8E3Z - chains P and R of the 6 polymer chains in the assembly; structure by electron microscopy, 2.70 A resolution.

[Chain P]
Protein: Vasoactive intestinal peptide
UniProt: P01282 (VIP_HUMAN); residues 1-28 here correspond to UniProt positions 125-152 (UniProt number = residue number + 124)
Chain sequence (28 residues; each row starts with the number of its first residue):
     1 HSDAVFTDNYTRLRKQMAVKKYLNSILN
UniProt features mapped onto this chain:
  - modified residue: N28 (Asparagine amide)
Reported in the primary citation:
  - mutagenesis - A4G: unchanged signaling with Vasoactive intestinal polypeptide receptor 1 (chain R)
  - mutagenesis - A4G (3-fold): increased signaling
  - mutagenesis - A4G: unchanged signaling in response to VPAC1R

[Chain R]
Protein: Vasoactive intestinal polypeptide receptor 1
Source organism: Homo sapiens
UniProt: P32241 (VIPR1_HUMAN); residues 28-457 here = UniProt positions 28-457
Chain sequence (462 residues; each row starts with the number of its first residue):
    15 DYKDDDDLEVLFQGPAARLQEECDYVQMIEVQHKQCLEEAQLENETIGCS
    65 KMWDNLTCWPATPRGQVVVLACPLIFKLFSSIQGRNVSRSCTDEGWTHLE
   115 PGPYPIACGLDDKAASLDEQQTMFYGSVKTGYTIGYGLSLATLLVATAIL
   165 SLFRKLHCTRNYIHMHLFISFILRAAAVFIKDLALFDSGESDQCSEGSVG
   215 CKAAMVFFQYCVMANFFWLLVEGLYLYTLLAVSFFSERKYFWGYILIGWG
   265 VPSTFTMVWTIARIHFEDYGCWDTINSSLWWIIKGPILTSILVNFILFIC
   315 IIRILLQKLRPPDIRKSDSSPYSRLARSTLLLIPLFGVHYIMFAFFPDNF
   365 KPEVKMVFELVVGSFQGFVVAILYCFLNGEVQAELRRKWRRWHLQGVLGW
   415 NPKYRHPSGGSNGATCSTQVSMLTRVSPGARRSSSFQAEVSLVPAGLEVL
   465 FQGPHHHHHHHH
Unresolved in the structure: 15-35, 408-476
Sequence notes: expression tag (15-27, 458-476); conflict P29 (Gln in P32241)
UniProt features mapped onto this chain:
  - glycosylation (N-linked (GlcNAc...) asparagine): N58, N69, N100, N290
  - mutagenesis: Y139 (Y139A: Decreased ADCYAP1/PACAP27 potency for VIPR1)
Cystine bridges: C37-C208, C50-C72, C63-C105, C86-C122, C215-C285
Reported in the primary citation:
  - mutagenesis - C208A: decreased signaling with Vasoactive intestinal peptide (chain P)
  - mutagenesis - C37A: decreased signaling in response to PACAP27

[Interface between chain P and chain R]
Pairs across the interface - 52 pairs, chain P then chain R:
  H1(P) - F222(R)
  H1(P) - Q223(R)  hydrogen bond
  H1(P) - V226(R)
  H1(P) - W294(R)
  H1(P) - I301(R)
  S2(P) - K369(R)
  S2(P) - M370(R)  hydrogen bond (side chain-backbone)
  S2(P) - E373(R)
  S2(P) - L374(R)
  D3(P) - Y150(R)
  D3(P) - R188(R)  salt bridge
  D3(P) - F222(R)
  D3(P) - L374(R)
  A4(P) - W294(R)  hydrophobic
  V5(P) - I289(R)  hydrophobic
  F6(P) - Y139(R)  hydrophobic
  F6(P) - V142(R)  hydrophobic
  F6(P) - Y146(R)
  F6(P) - M370(R)  hydrophobic
  F6(P) - L374(R)  hydrophobic
  T7(P) - K195(R)  hydrogen bond
  T7(P) - F200(R)
  D8(P) - D287(R)
  D8(P) - T288(R)
  D8(P) - I289(R)
  N9(P) - Y139(R)  hydrogen bond
  N9(P) - M370(R)
  Y10(P) - Y139(R)  hydrophobic
  Y10(P) - F200(R)  hydrophobic
  T11(P) - D287(R)  hydrogen bond
  R12(P) - T288(R)  hydrogen bond
  R12(P) - N290(R)
  L13(P) - T136(R)
  R14(P) - F200(R)  hydrogen bond (side chain-backbone)
  R14(P) - S202(R)
  R14(P) - E204(R)
  K15(P) - E36(R)
  K15(P) - C37(R)
  K15(P) - C208(R)
  Q16(P) - E36(R)
  Q16(P) - D132(R)
  M17(P) - D132(R)
  K20(P) - D125(R)
  Y22(P) - V40(R)  hydrophobic
  Y22(P) - I43(R)
  L23(P) - F90(R)  hydrophobic
  N24(P) - D126(R)
  I26(P) - N69(R)
  I26(P) - Y118(R)
  L27(P) - Y118(R)  hydrogen bond (backbone-side chain)
  N28(P) - N69(R)
  N28(P) - Y118(R)
Interface residues without a listed pair, chain P (27 interface residues in all): A18, V19, K21
Interface residues without a listed pair, chain R (44 interface residues in all): L92, F93, I120, Q135, K143, S205, Q207, M219, F230, K365
The authors on this interface:
  - pairs named by the authors: A4(P)-I289(R) (hydrophobic contact), V5(P)-I289(R) (hydrophobic contact), T11(P)-D287(R) (hydrogen bond), L27(P)-Y118(R)
  - interface residues, chain P: S2(P), D3(P), T7(P)
  - interface residues, chain P: F6(P) (from molecular simulation)
  - interface residues, chain R: I43(R) (from molecular simulation)

[In short]
27 residues of chain P face 44 of chain R across their interface, with 8 hydrogen bonds and 1 salt bridge.
Among the polar pairs are D3(P)-R188(R), H1(P)-Q223(R) and S2(P)-M370(R). The authors report hydrophobic
contacts between A4(P) and I289(R) and V5(P) and I289(R); a hydrogen bond between T11(P) and D287(R); a
contact between L27(P) and Y118(R). From the paper: A4G of chain P increases signaling; interface residues
S2(P), D3(P) and I43(R) among others; 3 substitutions were tested in all.
Chain P is Vasoactive intestinal peptide and chain R is Vasoactive intestinal polypeptide receptor 1 (Homo
sapiens); the structure, Cryo-EM structure of the VPAC1R-VIP-Gs complex, was determined by electron microscopy
together with 8E3X and 8E3Y from the same study.
